6VSL - chains A and B; structure by X-ray diffraction, 2.10 A resolution.

[Chain A (and B)]
Name: Immunoglobulin gamma-1 heavy chain
Source organism: Homo sapiens
Notes: fragment: crystallizable fragment; chain B of this document is another copy of the same molecule, construct and numbering; everything in this record applies to it too
Reference sequence: P0DOX5 (IGG1_HUMAN); residues 234-444 here correspond to UniProt positions 236-446 (UniProt number = residue number + 2)
Amino-acid sequence (211 residues; each row starts with the number of its first residue):
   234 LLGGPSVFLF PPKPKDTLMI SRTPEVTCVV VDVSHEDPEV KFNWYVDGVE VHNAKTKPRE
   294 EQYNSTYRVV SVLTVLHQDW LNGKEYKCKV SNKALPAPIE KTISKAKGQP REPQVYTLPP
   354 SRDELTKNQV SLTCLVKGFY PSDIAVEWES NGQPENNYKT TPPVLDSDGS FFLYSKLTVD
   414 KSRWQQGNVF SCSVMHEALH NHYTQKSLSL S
Unresolved in the structure: 234 (chain B: 234-236)
Disulfides: Cys261-Cys321, Cys367-Cys425
Glycans and other covalent adducts: glycan linked to Asn297
Curated features (UniProtKB/Swiss-Prot):
  - glycosylation: Asn297 (N-linked (GlcNAc...) (complex) asparagine)
What the authors report for this chain:
  - post-translational modification sites: Asn297
  - binding site for beta-D-mannopyranose: Phe241
  - binding site for N-acetylglucosamine: Lys246, Asn297
  - binding site for beta-D-galactopyranose: Glu258, Thr260

[How chain A and chain B interact]
Pairs across the interface (48):
  Tyr349(A) - Ser354(B)
  Tyr349(A) - Asp356(B)
  Tyr349(A) - Glu357(B)
  Tyr349(A) - Lys360(B)
  Thr350(A) - Ser354(B)
  Leu351(A) - Leu351(B)  hydrophobic
  Leu351(A) - Pro352(B)
  Leu351(A) - Ser354(B)
  Leu351(A) - Thr366(B)
  Pro352(A) - Leu351(B)
  Ser354(A) - Tyr349(B)
  Ser354(A) - Thr350(B)
  Ser354(A) - Leu351(B)
  Asp356(A) - Tyr349(B)
  Asp356(A) - Lys439(B)  salt bridge
  Glu357(A) - Tyr349(B)
  Glu357(A) - Lys370(B)  salt bridge
  Lys360(A) - Tyr349(B)
  Ser364(A) - Leu368(B)
  Ser364(A) - Lys370(B)
  Thr366(A) - Tyr407(B)  hydrogen bond
  Leu368(A) - Ser364(B)
  Lys370(A) - Ser364(B)
  Asn390(A) - Ser400(B)  hydrogen bond
  Lys392(A) - Leu398(B)
  Lys392(A) - Asp399(B)
  Lys392(A) - Phe405(B)
  Thr394(A) - Thr394(B)
  Thr394(A) - Val397(B)
  Thr394(A) - Phe405(B)
  Pro395(A) - Val397(B)
  Val397(A) - Thr394(B)
  Val397(A) - Pro395(B)
  Leu398(A) - Lys392(B)
  Asp399(A) - Lys392(B)
  Asp399(A) - Lys409(B)  salt bridge
  Ser400(A) - Asn390(B)  hydrogen bond
  Ser400(A) - Lys392(B)
  Phe405(A) - Lys392(B)
  Phe405(A) - Lys409(B)
  Tyr407(A) - Thr366(B)  hydrogen bond
  Tyr407(A) - Tyr407(B)  hydrophobic
  Tyr407(A) - Lys409(B)
  Lys409(A) - Leu368(B)
  Lys409(A) - Asp399(B)  salt bridge
  Lys409(A) - Phe405(B)
  Lys409(A) - Tyr407(B)
  Lys439(A) - Asp356(B)  salt bridge
Interface residues without a listed pair, chain A (27 interface residues in all): Pro353, Thr393, Ser408
Interface residues without a listed pair, chain B (28 interface residues in all): Val348, Pro353, Thr393, Ser408

[Overview]
The interface between chain A and chain B involves 27 residues on one side and 28 on the other, with 4
hydrogen bonds and 5 salt bridges. Polar contacts include Asp356(A)-Lys439(B), Glu357(A)-Lys370(B) and
Asp399(A)-Lys409(B). From the paper: a binding site for N-acetylglucosamine at Lys246(A) and Asn297(A); a
binding site for beta-D-galactopyranose at Glu258(A) and Thr260(A).
Both chains are Immunoglobulin gamma-1 heavy chain (Homo sapiens). Entry 6VSL (Crystal structure of a human
fucosylated IgG1 Fc expressed in tobacco plants (Nicotiana benthamiana)) was determined by X-ray diffraction
(same publication as 6VSZ).
